5GNJ - chains I and K of the 4 polymer chains in the assembly; structure by X-ray diffraction, 2.70 A resolution.

# Chain I
Protein: Transcription factor MYC2
Source organism: Arabidopsis thaliana
UniProt: Q39204 (MYC2_ARATH); residues 446-525 here = UniProt positions 446-525
Amino-acid sequence (89 residues; row label = number of the first residue in the row):
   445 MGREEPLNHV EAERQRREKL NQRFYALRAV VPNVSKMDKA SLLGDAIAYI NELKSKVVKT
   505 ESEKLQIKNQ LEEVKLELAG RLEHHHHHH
Not modelled in the structure: 445-448, 524-533
Differences from the reference sequence: expression tag (445, 526-533)

# Chain K
Molecule: 15-nt DNA strand
Sequence (15 nucleotides; each row starts with the number of its first residue):
   603 AGGAACACGT GACCC
Not modelled in the structure: 617

# Chain I / chain K interface
Residue-residue contacts (5; chain I residue first):
  His-453(I) / DA607(K)  base contact
  Glu-457(I) / DC608(K)  base contact
  Glu-457(I) / DA609(K)  base contact
  Arg-460(I) / DA607(K)  sugar contact
  Arg-460(I) / DC608(K)  salt bridge to the phosphate
Also at the interface, not in a pair above, chain I (4 interface residues in all): Asn-452
Also at the interface, not in a pair above, chain K (4 interface residues in all): DG605

# In short
The chain I/chain K interface involves 4 residues from each chain, with 1 salt bridge. Its one salt-bridged
contact is Arg-460(I)/DC608(K).
Here chain I is Transcription factor MYC2 (Arabidopsis thaliana) and chain K is a 15-nt DNA strand. Entry 5GNJ
(Structure of a transcription factor and DNA complex) was determined by X-ray diffraction.
